Entry 2JBA (X-ray diffraction, 1.45 A resolution); this record covers chains A and B.

== Chain A ==
Name: Phosphate regulon transcriptional regulatory protein phob
From: Escherichia coli
Notes: fragment: receiver domain, residues 1-127
UniProtKB: P0AFJ5 (PHOB_ECOLI); numbering as in UniProt (aligned over 1-127)
Sequence (127 residues; row label = number of the first residue in the row):
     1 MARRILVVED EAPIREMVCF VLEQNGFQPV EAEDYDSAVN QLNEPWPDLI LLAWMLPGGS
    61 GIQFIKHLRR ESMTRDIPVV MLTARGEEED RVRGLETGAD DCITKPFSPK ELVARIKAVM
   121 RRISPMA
Unresolved in the structure: 1, 127
Differences from the reference sequence: engineered mutation A53 (Asp in P0AFJ5), C102 (Tyr in P0AFJ5); conflict R69 (Lys in P0AFJ5)
Bound ions: Na+: D10, M55
What the authors report for this chain:
  - mutagenesis - D53A/Y102C: increased signaling
  - higher-order assembly contacts with a neighbouring PHOSPHATE REGULON TRANSCRIPTIONAL REGULATORY PROTEIN PHOB; pairs are residue here / residue on that copy: R85-E11 (salt bridge), P13, E16, M17, F20, Q24, R85
  - Na+ coordination: D10, M55
  - conformationally variable residues (helix shift, loop rearrangement, side-chain flip): E11, W54, G86, R93, C102
  - contacts within the chain: W54-M81, W54-E88, W54-V92, W54-T83 (hydrogen bond)

== Chain B ==
Name: Phosphate regulon transcriptional regulatory protein phob
From: Escherichia coli
Notes: fragment: receiver domain, residues 1-127
UniProtKB: P0AFJ5 (PHOB_ECOLI); numbering as in UniProt (aligned over 1-127)
Sequence (127 residues; numbered 1 to 127; the number before each row is that of its first residue):
     1 MARRILVVED EAPIREMVCF VLEQNGFQPV EAEDYDSAVN QLNEPWPDLI LLAWMLPGGS
    61 GIQFIKHLKR ESMTRDIPVV MLTARGEEED RVRGLETGAD DCITKPFSPK ELVARIKAVM
   121 RRISPMA
Unresolved in the structure: 1, 123-127
Differences from the reference sequence: engineered mutation A53 (Asp in P0AFJ5), C102 (Tyr in P0AFJ5)
Bound ions: Na+: D10, M55
What the authors report for this chain:
  - higher-order assembly contacts with a neighbouring PHOSPHATE REGULON TRANSCRIPTIONAL REGULATORY PROTEIN PHOB; pairs are residue here / residue on that copy: E11-R85 (salt bridge), I14, V21
  - conformationally variable residues (helix shift, loop rearrangement): E11, E87, D90

== How chain A and chain B interact ==
Contacting residue pairs - 25 pairs, chain A then chain B:
  P13(A) - P106(B)
  P13(A) - F107(B)
  P13(A) - S108(B)
  E16(A) - S108(B)
  E16(A) - P109(B)
  M17(A) - M17(B)  hydrophobic
  M17(A) - V21(B)  hydrophobic
  M17(A) - F107(B)
  M17(A) - S108(B)
  M17(A) - P109(B)
  F20(A) - F20(B)  hydrophobic
  F20(A) - V21(B)  hydrophobic
  F20(A) - Q24(B)
  F20(A) - P109(B)  hydrophobic
  Q24(A) - F20(B)
  Q24(A) - Q24(B)  hydrogen bond
  N25(A) - F20(B)
  R85(A) - E11(B)  salt bridge
  P106(A) - E11(B)
  P106(A) - P13(B)
  F107(A) - P13(B)
  S108(A) - P13(B)
  S108(A) - E16(B)
  P109(A) - M17(B)
  P109(A) - F20(B)  hydrophobic
Also at the interface, not in a pair above, chain A (13 interface residues in all): I14, V21
Also at the interface, not in a pair above, chain B (13 interface residues in all): I14, E111

== Overview ==
The chain A/chain B interface involves 13 residues from each chain; the contacts include 1 hydrogen bond and 1
salt bridge. Polar contacts include R85(A)-E11(B) and Q24(A)-Q24(B). The Na+ site is built by D10(A) and
M55(A). The paper reports that D53A/Y102C of chain A increase signaling; Na+ coordination by D10(A) and
M55(A).
Here chain A is Phosphate regulon transcriptional regulatory protein phob and chain B is Phosphate regulon
transcriptional regulatory protein phob, both from Escherichia coli. Entry 2JBA (PhoB response regulator
receiver domain constitutively-active double mutant D53A and Y102C) was determined by X-ray diffraction (same
publication as 2JB9).
